PDB entry 7RG5 | X-ray diffraction, 2.15 A resolution | chains A and B

== Chain A ==
Protein: Importin subunit alpha-3
Organism: Homo sapiens
Reference sequence: O00629 (IMA3_HUMAN); numbering as in UniProt (aligned over 64-521)
Amino-acid sequence (459 residues; numbered 63 to 521; the number before each row is that of its first residue):
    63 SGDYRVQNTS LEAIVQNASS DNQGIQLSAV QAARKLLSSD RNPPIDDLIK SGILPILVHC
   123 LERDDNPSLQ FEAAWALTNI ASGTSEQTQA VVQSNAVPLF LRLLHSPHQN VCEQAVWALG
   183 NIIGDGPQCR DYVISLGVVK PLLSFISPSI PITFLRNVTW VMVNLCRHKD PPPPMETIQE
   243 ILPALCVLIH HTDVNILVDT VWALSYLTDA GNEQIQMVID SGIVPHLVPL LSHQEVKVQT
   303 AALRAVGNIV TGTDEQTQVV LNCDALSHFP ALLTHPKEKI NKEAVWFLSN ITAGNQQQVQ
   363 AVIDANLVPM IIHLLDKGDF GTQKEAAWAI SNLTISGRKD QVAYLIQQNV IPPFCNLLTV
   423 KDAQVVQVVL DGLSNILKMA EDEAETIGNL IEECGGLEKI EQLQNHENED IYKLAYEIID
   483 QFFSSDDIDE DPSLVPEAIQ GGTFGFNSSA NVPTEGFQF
Disordered / not traced: 63-71, 488-521
Construct notes: expression tag (63)

== Chain B ==
Protein: Isoform 3 of Nuclear factor NF-kappa-B p105 subunit
Organism: Homo sapiens
Reference sequence: P19838-3 (NFKB1-3_HUMAN); residues 331-370 here correspond to UniProt positions 151-190 (UniProt number = residue number - 180)
Amino-acid sequence (40 residues; row label = number of the first residue in the row):
   331 VQLRRKSDLE TSEPKPFLYY PEIKDKEEVQ RKRQKLMPNF
Disordered / not traced: 331-360, 369-370

== Interface between chain A and chain B ==
Pairs across the interface - 36 pairs, chain A then chain B:
  Arg96(A) - Met367(B)  hydrogen bond
  Leu99(A) - Gln364(B)  hydrogen bond (backbone-side chain)
  Ser100(A) - Lys365(B)
  Ser100(A) - Leu366(B)
  Ser100(A) - Met367(B)  hydrogen bond
  Ser101(A) - Met367(B)
  Asp102(A) - Gln364(B)  hydrogen bond (backbone-side chain)
  Asp102(A) - Leu366(B)
  Arg103(A) - Gln364(B)
  Arg103(A) - Leu366(B)
  Pro105(A) - Gln364(B)
  Trp137(A) - Lys365(B)  hydrogen bond (side chain-backbone)
  Trp137(A) - Met367(B)  hydrophobic
  Asn141(A) - Gln364(B)
  Asn141(A) - Lys365(B)  hydrogen bond (side chain-backbone)
  Ala143(A) - Lys362(B)
  Ser144(A) - Lys362(B)
  Ser144(A) - Arg363(B)
  Ser144(A) - Gln364(B)
  Gly145(A) - Lys362(B)  hydrogen bond (backbone-side chain)
  Thr146(A) - Lys362(B)  hydrogen bond (backbone-side chain)
  Ser147(A) - Lys362(B)
  Thr150(A) - Lys362(B)  hydrogen bond
  Gln176(A) - Lys365(B)
  Trp179(A) - Arg363(B)  hydrogen bond (side chain-backbone)
  Trp179(A) - Gln364(B)
  Trp179(A) - Lys365(B)
  Asn183(A) - Lys362(B)
  Asn183(A) - Arg363(B)  hydrogen bond (side chain-backbone)
  Gly186(A) - Arg361(B)  hydrogen bond (backbone-side chain)
  Asp187(A) - Lys362(B)  salt bridge
  Asn219(A) - Arg363(B)  hydrogen bond
  Trp222(A) - Arg361(B)  hydrogen bond (side chain-backbone)
  Trp222(A) - Arg363(B)
  Asn226(A) - Arg361(B)  hydrogen bond (side chain-backbone)
  Arg229(A) - Arg361(B)
Also at the interface, not in a pair above, chain A (30 interface residues in all): Lys97, Phe133, Thr140, Gly182, Arg218, His230
From the paper, about this interface:
  - interface residues, chain B: Lys362(B)

== In short ==
30 residues of chain A face 7 of chain B across their interface, with 15 hydrogen bonds and 1 salt bridge.
Among the polar pairs are Asp187(A)-Lys362(B), Arg96(A)-Met367(B) and Leu99(A)-Gln364(B). The paper reports
the interface residue Lys362(B).
Chain A is Importin subunit alpha-3 and chain B is Isoform 3 of Nuclear factor NF-kappa-B p105 subunit, both
from Homo sapiens; the structure, Importin alpha3 in complex with p50 NLS, was determined by X-ray diffraction
(same publication as 7RFY).
